6HVX - chains O and U of the 28 polymer chains in the assembly; structure by X-ray diffraction, 2.80 A resolution.

Chain O:
Molecule: Proteasome subunit alpha type-2
Organism: Saccharomyces cerevisiae (strain ATCC 204508 / S288c)
Notes: EC 3.4.25.1
UniProtKB: P23639 (PSA2_YEAST); residue numbers follow UniProt; this construct covers 1-250
Amino-acid sequence (250 residues; row label = number of the first residue in the row):
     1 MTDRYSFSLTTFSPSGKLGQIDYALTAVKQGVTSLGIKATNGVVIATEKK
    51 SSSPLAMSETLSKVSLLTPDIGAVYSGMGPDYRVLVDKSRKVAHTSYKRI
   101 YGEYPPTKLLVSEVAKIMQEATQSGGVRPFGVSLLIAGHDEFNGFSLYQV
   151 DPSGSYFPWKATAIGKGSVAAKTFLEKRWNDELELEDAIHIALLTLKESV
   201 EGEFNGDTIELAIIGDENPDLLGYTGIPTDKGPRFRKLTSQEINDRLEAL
Swiss-Prot annotation at these positions:
  - cross-link: Lys108 (Glycyl lysine isopeptide (Lys-Gly) (interchain with G-Cter in ubiquitin))

Chain U:
Molecule: Proteasome subunit alpha type-1
Organism: Saccharomyces cerevisiae (strain ATCC 204508 / S288c)
Notes: EC 3.4.25.1
UniProtKB: P21243 (PSA1_YEAST); residues -8 to 243 here correspond to UniProt positions 1-252 (UniProt number = residue number + 9)
Amino-acid sequence (252 residues; row label = number of the first residue in the row; numbers below 1 keep their minus sign (Met-8 is residue -8)):
    -8 MSGAAAASAAGYDRHITIFSPEGRLYQVEYAFKATNQTNINSLAVRGKDC
    42 TVVISQKKVPDKLLDPTTVSYIFCISRTIGMVVNGPIPDARNAALRAKAE
    92 AAEFRYKYGYDMPCDVLAKRMANLSQIYTQRAYMRPLGVILTFVSVDEEL
   142 GPSIYKTDPAGYYVGYKATATGPKQQEITTNLENHFKKSKIDHINEESWE
   192 KVVEFAITHMIDALGTEFSKNDLEVGVATKDKFFTLSAENIEERLVAIAE
   242 QD
Unresolved in the structure: -8 to 1, 243

Interface between chain O and chain U:
Residue-residue contacts (66; chain O residue first):
  Asp3(O) - Tyr124(U)
  Tyr5(O) - Ile7(U)
  Tyr5(O) - Ala123(U)  hydrophobic
  Tyr5(O) - Tyr124(U)  hydrophobic
  Leu9(O) - Ile9(U)  hydrophobic
  Leu9(O) - Ala123(U)  hydrophobic
  Gln20(O) - Ile9(U)
  Gln20(O) - Phe10(U)  hydrogen bond (side chain-backbone)
  Tyr23(O) - Phe10(U)  hydrophobic
  Tyr23(O) - Ser11(U)
  Tyr23(O) - Pro12(U)  hydrophobic
  Tyr23(O) - Gly14(U)
  Ala24(O) - Phe10(U)  hydrophobic
  Thr26(O) - Pro12(U)
  Thr26(O) - Glu13(U)
  Ala27(O) - Gly14(U)
  Ser52(O) - Tyr153(U)  hydrogen bond
  Ser53(O) - Thr170(U)
  Pro54(O) - Lys158(U)
  Pro54(O) - Glu174(U)
  Leu55(O) - Tyr157(U)
  Leu55(O) - Lys158(U)  hydrogen bond (backbone-backbone)
  Leu55(O) - Ala159(U)
  Leu55(O) - Thr170(U)
  Leu55(O) - Leu173(U)  hydrophobic
  Leu55(O) - Phe177(U)  hydrophobic
  Ala56(O) - Gly156(U)
  Ala56(O) - Tyr157(U)  hydrophobic
  Met57(O) - Arg37(U)
  Met57(O) - Val155(U)
  Met57(O) - Gly156(U)  hydrogen bond (backbone-backbone)
  Met57(O) - Tyr157(U)
  Met57(O) - Lys158(U)
  Thr60(O) - Tyr146(U)
  Thr60(O) - Val155(U)
  Thr60(O) - Gly156(U)  hydrogen bond (side chain-backbone)
  Leu61(O) - Tyr153(U)  hydrophobic
  Leu61(O) - Tyr154(U)
  Leu61(O) - Val155(U)  hydrophobic
  Met78(O) - Phe10(U)  hydrophobic
  Met78(O) - Leu16(U)  hydrophobic
  Pro80(O) - Gln117(U)
  Pro80(O) - Ala151(U)
  Pro80(O) - Gly152(U)
  Pro80(O) - Tyr153(U)
  Asp81(O) - Gln117(U)
  Arg83(O) - Ala113(U)  hydrogen bond (side chain-backbone)
  Arg83(O) - Asn114(U)
  Arg83(O) - Gly152(U)  hydrogen bond (side chain-backbone)
  Arg83(O) - Tyr154(U)
  Val84(O) - Asn114(U)
  Val84(O) - Gln117(U)
  Asp87(O) - Lys110(U)  salt bridge
  Asp87(O) - Asn114(U)
  Gly126(O) - Arg122(U)
  Gly126(O) - Ala123(U)  hydrogen bond (backbone-backbone)
  Val127(O) - Gln121(U)
  Val127(O) - Arg122(U)
  Arg128(O) - Thr8(U)
  Arg128(O) - Phe10(U)
  Arg128(O) - Leu16(U)
  Arg128(O) - Thr120(U)  hydrogen bond (side chain-backbone)
  Arg128(O) - Gln121(U)  hydrogen bond (backbone-backbone)
  Pro129(O) - Phe10(U)
  Phe130(O) - Gln121(U)
  Gly131(O) - Phe10(U)
Interface residues without a listed pair, chain O (30 interface residues in all): Thr2, Ala121
Interface residues without a listed pair, chain U (34 interface residues in all): Thr160

In short:
30 residues of chain O and 34 residues of chain U are in contact, with 10 hydrogen bonds and 1 salt bridge.
Polar pairs include Asp87(O)-Lys110(U), Gln20(O)-Phe10(U) and Ser52(O)-Tyr153(U).
Chain O is Proteasome subunit alpha type-2 and chain U is Proteasome subunit alpha type-1, both from
Saccharomyces cerevisiae (strain ATCC 204508 / S288c); the structure, Yeast 20S proteasome in complex with 4,
was determined by X-ray diffraction, deposited together with 6HTB, 6HTC, 6HTD, 6HTP, 6HTR, 6HUB and 30 further
entries.
